Entry 6IJB (X-ray diffraction, 2.11 A resolution); this record covers chains A and B.

[Chain A (and B)]
Molecule: AMP-binding domain protein
From: Ruegeria lacuscaerulensis (strain DSM 11314 / KCTC 2953 / ITI-1157)
Notes: chain B of this document is another copy of the same molecule, construct and numbering; everything in this record applies to it too
UniProtKB: D0CPY8 (D0CPY8_RUELI); residues 1-539 here = UniProt positions 1-539
Amino-acid sequence (539 residues; each row starts with the number of its first residue):
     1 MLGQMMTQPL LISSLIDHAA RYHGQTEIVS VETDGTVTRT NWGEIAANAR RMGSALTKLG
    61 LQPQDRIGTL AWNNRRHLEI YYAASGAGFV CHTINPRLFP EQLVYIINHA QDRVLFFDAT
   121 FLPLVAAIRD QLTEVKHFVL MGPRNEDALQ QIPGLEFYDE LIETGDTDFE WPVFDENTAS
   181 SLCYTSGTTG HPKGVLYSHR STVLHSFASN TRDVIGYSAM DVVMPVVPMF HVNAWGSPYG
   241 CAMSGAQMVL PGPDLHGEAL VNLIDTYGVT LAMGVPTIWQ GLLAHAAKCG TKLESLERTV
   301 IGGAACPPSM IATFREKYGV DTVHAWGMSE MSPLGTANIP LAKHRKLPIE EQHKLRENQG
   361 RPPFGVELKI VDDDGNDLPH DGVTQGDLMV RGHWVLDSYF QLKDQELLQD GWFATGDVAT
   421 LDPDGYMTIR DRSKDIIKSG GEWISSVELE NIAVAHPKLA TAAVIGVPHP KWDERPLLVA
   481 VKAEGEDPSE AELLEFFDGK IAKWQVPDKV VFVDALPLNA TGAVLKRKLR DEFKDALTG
Disordered / not traced: 186-190, 539 (chain B: 539)
Construct notes: engineered mutation A523 (Lys in D0CPY8)
Reported in the primary citation:
  - binding site for 3-(methylsulfanyl)propanoic acid: H231, W235, G302, P333
  - mutagenesis - H231A, W235A, G302P, G303P, W326A, P333A, R432A, K434A, D435A, K438A, G440P, G441P, E442A, W443A, E474A, K526A: decreased catalytic activity
  - binding site for adenosine monophosphate: H231, G303, W326, R432
  - mutagenesis - H231A, R432A: decreased binding to ATP
  - conformationally variable residues (side-chain flip): W235
  - mutagenesis - H231A, K434A, D435A, K526A: unchanged binding to CoA
  - mutagenesis - K438A, G440P, G441P, E442A, W443A, E474A: decreased binding to CoA

[How chain A and chain B interact]
Pairs across the interface (156):
  M1(A) with Q64(B), hydrogen bond (backbone-side chain); R66(B); T178(B); A179(B), hydrogen bond (backbone-backbone); F400(B), hydrophobic
  L2(A) with N177(B); A179(B); L196(B)
  G3(A) with N177(B), hydrogen bond (backbone-backbone); T178(B); A179(B); L196(B); Y197(B)
  Q4(A) with L196(B), hydrogen bond (backbone-backbone); L396(B); D397(B), hydrogen bond (backbone-backbone); S398(B), hydrogen bond; Y399(B); F400(B); K403(B)
  M5(A) with L196(B); Y197(B), hydrophobic; S201(B); S332(B); W394(B); V395(B); L396(B); D397(B)
  M6(A) with V390(B); R391(B); G392(B); H393(B); V395(B), hydrogen bond (backbone-backbone); L396(B); D397(B); L408(B), hydrophobic; G411(B)
  T7(A) with N177(B)
  Q8(A) with R200(B), hydrogen bond (backbone-side chain); G392(B); H393(B), hydrogen bond (backbone-side chain)
  P9(A) with H393(B)
  L10(A) with R200(B); H393(B)
  S14(A) with F364(B)
  L15(A) with F364(B), hydrophobic
  H18(A) with P362(B); P363(B); F364(B), hydrogen bond (side chain-backbone)
  R21(A) with E367(B), salt bridge
  Y22(A) with P362(B); E367(B); L368(B), hydrogen bond (side chain-backbone); D424(B); G425(B)
  H23(A) with L341(B); R361(B)
  Q64(A) with M1(B), hydrogen bond (side chain-backbone)
  R66(A) with M1(B)
  E176(A) with R200(B), salt bridge
  N177(A) with L2(B); G3(B), hydrogen bond (backbone-backbone); T7(B)
  T178(A) with M1(B); G3(B)
  A179(A) with M1(B), hydrogen bond (backbone-backbone); L2(B); G3(B)
  L196(A) with M1(B), hydrophobic; L2(B); G3(B); Q4(B), hydrogen bond (backbone-backbone); M5(B)
  Y197(A) with G3(B); M5(B), hydrophobic
  R200(A) with Q8(B), hydrogen bond (side chain-backbone); L10(B); E176(B), salt bridge; R200(B)
  S201(A) with M5(B)
  F207(A) with L204(B), hydrophobic; F207(B), hydrophobic; F364(B), hydrophobic
  A208(A) with F207(B)
  N210(A) with T211(B)
  T211(A) with N210(B)
  R212(A) with N210(B), hydrogen bond (backbone-backbone); R212(B), hydrogen bond (backbone-side chain); I215(B), hydrogen bond (side chain-backbone); G216(B), hydrogen bond (side chain-backbone); S218(B); R298(B)
  D213(A) with S218(B), hydrogen bond; A219(B), hydrogen bond (side chain-backbone)
  I215(A) with R212(B), hydrogen bond (backbone-side chain)
  G216(A) with R212(B), hydrogen bond (backbone-side chain)
  S218(A) with D213(B), hydrogen bond
  A219(A) with D213(B), hydrogen bond (backbone-side chain); L341(B), hydrophobic; A342(B); R361(B)
  M220(A) with I339(B), hydrophobic; P340(B), hydrophobic; R345(B)
  M243(A) with F364(B), hydrophobic
  Q247(A) with A342(B)
  R298(A) with R212(B)
  S332(A) with M5(B)
  P340(A) with M220(B)
  L341(A) with H23(B); A219(B), hydrophobic; M220(B)
  A342(A) with A219(B); M220(B); Q247(B)
  R345(A) with M220(B)
  R361(A) with H23(B); S244(B)
  P362(A) with H18(B); Y22(B), hydrophobic
  P363(A) with H18(B)
  F364(A) with S14(B); L15(B), hydrophobic; H18(B); V203(B), hydrophobic; F207(B), hydrophobic; M243(B), hydrophobic
  E367(A) with R21(B), salt bridge; Y22(B)
  L368(A) with Y22(B), hydrogen bond (backbone-side chain)
  R391(A) with M6(B)
  G392(A) with M6(B); Q8(B), hydrogen bond (backbone-side chain)
  H393(A) with M6(B); Q8(B), hydrogen bond (side chain-backbone); P9(B); L10(B)
  W394(A) with M5(B)
  V395(A) with M5(B); M6(B), hydrogen bond (backbone-backbone)
  L396(A) with Q4(B); M5(B); M6(B)
  D397(A) with Q4(B), hydrogen bond (backbone-backbone); M5(B); M6(B)
  S398(A) with Q4(B), hydrogen bond
  Y399(A) with Q4(B), hydrogen bond (backbone-side chain)
  F400(A) with M1(B), hydrophobic; Q4(B)
  K403(A) with Q4(B)
  L408(A) with M6(B), hydrophobic
  G411(A) with M6(B)
  P423(A) with R21(B)
  D424(A) with Y22(B)
  G425(A) with Y22(B)
Interface residues without a listed pair, chain A (80 interface residues in all): V90, D175, V195, S198, L204, Y217, S244, E330, V366, V390, Q401, W412, F413
Interface residues without a listed pair, chain B (77 interface residues in all): V195, S198, A208, E330, V366, W412, F413

[Summary]
80 residues of chain A and 77 residues of chain B are in contact, with 33 hydrogen bonds and 4 salt bridges.
Among the polar pairs are R21(A)-E367(B), E176(A)-R200(B) and M1(A)-Q64(B). From the paper: a binding site for
3-(methylsulfanyl)propanoic acid at H231(A), W235(A) and G302(A) among others; H231A, W235A and G302P of chain
A, among others, reduce catalytic activity; 16 substitutions were tested in all.
Both chains are AMP-binding domain protein (Ruegeria lacuscaerulensis (strain DSM 11314 / KCTC 2953 /
ITI-1157)). Entry 6IJB (Structure of 3-methylmercaptopropionate CoA ligase mutant K523A in complex with AMP
and MMPA) was determined by X-ray diffraction, deposited together with 6IHK and 6IJC.
